Entry 3HVV (X-ray diffraction, 1.75 A resolution); this record covers chain A.

Chain A:
Name: Thiol peroxidase
From: Escherichia coli K-12
Notes: EC 1.11.1.15
UniProtKB: P0A862 (TPX_ECOLI); residues 2-168 here = UniProt positions 2-168
Sequence (167 residues; numbered 2 to 168; the number before each row is that of its first residue):
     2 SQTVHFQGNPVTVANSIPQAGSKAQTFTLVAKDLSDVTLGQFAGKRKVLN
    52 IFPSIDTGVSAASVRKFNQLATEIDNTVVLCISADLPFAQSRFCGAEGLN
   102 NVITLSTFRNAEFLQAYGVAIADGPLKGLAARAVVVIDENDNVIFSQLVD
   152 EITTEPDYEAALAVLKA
Construct notes: engineered mutation Ser61 (Cys in P0A862)
From the paper describing this entry:
  - interface residues: Thr58, Arg133
  - conformationally variable residues (loop rearrangement): Thr58 to Val60
  - contacts within the chain: Asn51-Ser64 (water-mediated contact), Arg66-Glu98 (hydrogen bond), Asn69-Asn102 (hydrogen bond), Asn69-Val103 (hydrogen bond), Glu156-Tyr159 (hydrogen bond)
  - catalytic residues: Pro54, Thr58, Cys95, Arg133 (by similarity / conservation)

Summary:
The paper reports catalytic residues Pro54, Thr58 and Cys95 among others; interface residues Thr58 and Arg133.
Chain A is Thiol peroxidase (Escherichia coli K-12); the structure, Escherichia coli Thiol peroxidase (Tpx)
peroxidatic cysteine to serine mutant (C61S), was determined by X-ray diffraction (same publication as 3HVS,
3HVX and 3I43).
